Entry 8Q9P (X-ray diffraction, 2.20 A resolution); this record covers chains B and K of the 5 polymer chains in the assembly.

[Chain B]
Name: MEF2D protein
From: Homo sapiens
UniProt: Q05BX2 (Q05BX2_HUMAN); residues 1-95 here = UniProt positions 1-95
Amino-acid sequence (95 residues; numbered 1 to 95; the number before each row is that of its first residue):
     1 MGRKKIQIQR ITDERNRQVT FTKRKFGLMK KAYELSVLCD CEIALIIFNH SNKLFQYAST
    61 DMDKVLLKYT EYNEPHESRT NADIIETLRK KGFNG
Not modelled in the structure: 1, 94-95

[Chain K]
Molecule: MADS box dsDNA fw: AACTATTTATAAGA
From: Homo sapiens
Sequence (14 nucleotides; each row starts with the number of its first residue):
     2 AACTATTTAT AAGA

[Interface between chain B and chain K]
Residue-residue contacts (18):
  Gly2(B) - DT11(K)  hydrogen bond to the base
  Gly2(B) - DA12(K)  sugar contact
  Arg3(B) - DA12(K)  hydrogen bond to the base
  Arg3(B) - DA13(K)  hydrogen bond to the base
  Lys4(B) - DA12(K)  sugar contact
  Ile6(B) - DA12(K)  phosphate contact
  Ile6(B) - DA13(K)  phosphate contact
  Thr20(B) - DA12(K)  phosphate contact
  Lys23(B) - DT11(K)  phosphate contact
  Lys23(B) - DA12(K)  hydrogen bond to the base
  Lys23(B) - DA13(K)  base contact
  Arg24(B) - DT11(K)  phosphate contact
  Arg24(B) - DA12(K)  salt bridge to the phosphate
  Gly27(B) - DT11(K)  phosphate contact
  Lys30(B) - DA10(K)  salt bridge to the phosphate
  Glu34(B) - DA10(K)  phosphate contact
  Phe93(B) - DC4(K)  phosphate contact
  Phe93(B) - DT5(K)  base contact
Also at the interface, not in a pair above, chain B (13 interface residues in all): Asn16, Lys31
Also at the interface, not in a pair above, chain K (8 interface residues in all): DT9, DG14

[In short]
The interface between chain B and chain K involves 13 residues on one side and 8 on the other; the contacts
include 4 hydrogen bonds and 2 salt bridges. Among the polar pairs are Gly2(B)-DT11(K), Arg3(B)-DA12(K) and
Arg3(B)-DA13(K).
Chain B is MEF2D protein and chain K is MADS box dsDNA fw: AACTATTTATAAGA, both from Homo sapiens; the
structure, Crystal Structure of the MADS-box/MEF2 Domain of MEF2D bound to dsDNA and HDAC5 deacetylase binding
motif, was determined by X-ray diffraction (same publication as 8Q9N, 8PDE, 8Q9Q, 8Q9R and 8C84).
